6XZD - chains DP1 and FP1 of the 7 polymer chains in the assembly; structure by electron microscopy, 3.40 A resolution.

== Chain DP1 ==
Protein: Polymerase acidic protein
From: Influenza C virus (strain C/Johannesburg/1/1966)
Notes: EC 3.1.-.-
Reference sequence: Q9IMP5 (PA_INCJH); residue numbers follow UniProt; this construct covers 1-709
Chain sequence (709 residues; row label = number of the first residue in the row):
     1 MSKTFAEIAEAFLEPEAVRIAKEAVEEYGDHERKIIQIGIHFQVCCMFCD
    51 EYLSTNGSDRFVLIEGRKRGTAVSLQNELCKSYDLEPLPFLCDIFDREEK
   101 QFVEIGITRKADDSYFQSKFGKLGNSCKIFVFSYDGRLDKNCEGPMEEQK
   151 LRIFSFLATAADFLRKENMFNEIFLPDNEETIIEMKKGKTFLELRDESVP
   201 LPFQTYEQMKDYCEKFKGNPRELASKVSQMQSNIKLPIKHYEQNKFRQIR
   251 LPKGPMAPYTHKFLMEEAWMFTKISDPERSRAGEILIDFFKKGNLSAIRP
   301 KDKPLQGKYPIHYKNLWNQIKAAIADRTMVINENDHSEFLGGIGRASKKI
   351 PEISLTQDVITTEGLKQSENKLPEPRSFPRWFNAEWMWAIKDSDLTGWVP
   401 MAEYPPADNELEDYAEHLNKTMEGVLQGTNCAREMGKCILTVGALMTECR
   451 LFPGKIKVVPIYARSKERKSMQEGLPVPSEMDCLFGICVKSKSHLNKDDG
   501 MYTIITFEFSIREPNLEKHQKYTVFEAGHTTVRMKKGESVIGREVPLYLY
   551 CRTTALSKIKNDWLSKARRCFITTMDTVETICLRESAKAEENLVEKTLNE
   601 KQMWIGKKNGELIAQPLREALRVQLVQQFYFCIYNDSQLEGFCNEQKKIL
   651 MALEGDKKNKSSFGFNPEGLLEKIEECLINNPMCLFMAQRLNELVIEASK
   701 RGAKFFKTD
Not modelled in the structure: 1-182, 708-709
UniProt features mapped onto this chain:
  - motif: Arg109 to Gly124 (Nuclear localization signal 1 (NLS1)), Lys166 to Ser228 (Nuclear localization signal 2 (NLS2))
  - binding site (Mn(2+)): His41, Glu65, Asp93, Glu104, Ile105

== Chain FP1 ==
Protein: Polymerase basic protein 2
From: Influenza C virus (strain C/Johannesburg/1/1966)
Reference sequence: Q9IMP3 (PB2_INCJH); residues 1-774 here = UniProt positions 1-774
Chain sequence (774 residues; row label = number of the first residue in the row):
     1 MSLLLTIAKEYKRLCQDAKAAQMMTVGTVSNYTTFKKWTTSRKEKNPSLR
    51 MRWAMSSKFPIIANKRMLEEAQIPKEHNNVALWEDTEDVSKRDHVLASAS
   101 CINYWNFCGPCVNNSEVIKEVYKSRFGRLERRKEIMWKELRFTLVDRQRR
   151 RVDTQPVEQRLRTGEIKDLQMWTLFEDEAPLASKFILDNYGLVKEMRSKF
   201 ANKPLNKEVVAHMLEKQFNPESRFLPVFGAIRPERMELIHALGGETWIQE
   251 ANTAGISNVDQRKNDIRAVCRKVCLAANASIMNAKSKLVEYIKSTSMRIG
   301 ETERKLEELILETDDVSPEVTLCKSALGGQLGKTLSFGPMLLKKISGSGV
   351 KVKDTVYIQGVRAVQFEYWSEQEEFYGEYKSATALFSRKERSLEWITIGG
   401 GINEDRKRLLAMCMIFCRDGDYFKDAPATITMADLSTKLGREIPYQYVMM
   451 NWIQKSEDNLEALLYSRGIVETNPGKMGSSMGIDGSKRAIKSLRAVTIQS
   501 GKIDMPESKEKIHLELSDNLEAFDSSGRIVATILDLPSDKKVTFQDVSFQ
   551 HPDLAVLRDEKTAITKGYEALIKRLGTGDNDIPSLIAKKDYLSLYNLPEV
   601 KLMAPLIRPNRKGVYSRVARKLVSTQVTTGHYSLHELIKVLPFTYFAPKQ
   651 GMFEGRLFFSNDSFVEPGVNNNVFSWSKADSSKIYCHGIAIRVPLVVGDE
   701 HMDTSLALLEGFSVCENDPRAPMVTRQDLIDVGFGQKVRLFVGQGSVRTF
   751 KRTASQRAASSDVNKNVKKIKMSN
Not modelled in the structure: 1-57, 84-94, 147-232, 754-774

== Interface between chain DP1 and chain FP1 ==
Contacting residue pairs - 53 pairs, chain DP1 then chain FP1:
  Ser275(DP1) - Met723(FP1)
  Ser275(DP1) - Phe741(FP1)
  Asp276(DP1) - Met723(FP1)
  Asp276(DP1) - Arg739(FP1)  salt bridge
  Pro277(DP1) - Val747(FP1)  hydrophobic
  Glu278(DP1) - Pro719(FP1)
  Glu278(DP1) - Arg739(FP1)  salt bridge
  Asp408(DP1) - Arg132(FP1)  salt bridge
  Asp408(DP1) - Trp137(FP1)  hydrogen bond
  Asn409(DP1) - Trp137(FP1)
  Asn409(DP1) - Gln249(FP1)  hydrogen bond
  Glu410(DP1) - Glu139(FP1)
  Glu410(DP1) - Leu140(FP1)  hydrogen bond (side chain-backbone)
  Glu410(DP1) - Gln249(FP1)
  Leu411(DP1) - Leu140(FP1)  hydrophobic
  Leu411(DP1) - Gln249(FP1)
  Lys466(DP1) - Gln744(FP1)
  Ser470(DP1) - Glu654(FP1)
  Met471(DP1) - Met652(FP1)  hydrophobic
  Gln472(DP1) - Arg611(FP1)
  Gln472(DP1) - Met652(FP1)
  Glu473(DP1) - Arg611(FP1)
  Glu473(DP1) - Tyr615(FP1)  hydrogen bond
  Glu473(DP1) - Phe658(FP1)
  Leu475(DP1) - Arg608(FP1)
  Leu475(DP1) - Phe658(FP1)  hydrophobic
  Leu475(DP1) - Asp662(FP1)
  Pro476(DP1) - Arg656(FP1)  hydrogen bond (backbone-side chain)
  Pro476(DP1) - Phe658(FP1)
  Val477(DP1) - Glu654(FP1)
  Pro478(DP1) - Arg656(FP1)
  Glu480(DP1) - Phe741(FP1)
  Glu480(DP1) - Gly743(FP1)
  Glu480(DP1) - Gln744(FP1)
  Glu480(DP1) - Gly745(FP1)  hydrogen bond (side chain-backbone)
  Glu538(DP1) - Arg611(FP1)  salt bridge
  Glu538(DP1) - Gly651(FP1)
  Glu538(DP1) - Met652(FP1)  hydrogen bond (side chain-backbone)
  Leu583(DP1) - Thr246(FP1)
  Leu583(DP1) - Trp247(FP1)
  Ser586(DP1) - Phe142(FP1)
  Ala587(DP1) - Thr143(FP1)
  Ala587(DP1) - Leu144(FP1)
  Ala587(DP1) - Thr246(FP1)
  Glu590(DP1) - Phe142(FP1)
  Glu591(DP1) - Phe142(FP1)
  Glu591(DP1) - Lys540(FP1)  salt bridge
  Asn592(DP1) - Phe142(FP1)
  Asn592(DP1) - Lys540(FP1)  hydrogen bond (backbone-side chain)
  Lys658(DP1) - Asp484(FP1)  salt bridge
  Asn659(DP1) - Tyr465(FP1)  hydrogen bond
  Asn659(DP1) - Ile483(FP1)
  Lys660(DP1) - Ser486(FP1)
Other interface residues (no listed pair), chain DP1 (34 interface residues in all): Ile274, Glu412, Leu451, Ser539, Lys588, Leu593
Other interface residues (no listed pair), chain FP1 (40 interface residues in all): Lys58, Lys138, Ala241, Lys380, Glu404, Lys491, Glu666, Val724

== Summary ==
34 residues of chain DP1 and 40 residues of chain FP1 are in contact, with 9 hydrogen bonds and 6 salt
bridges. Polar pairs include Asp276(DP1)-Arg739(FP1), Glu278(DP1)-Arg739(FP1) and Asp408(DP1)-Arg132(FP1).
UniProt lists 5 Mn2+-binding residues on chain DP1.
Chain DP1 is Polymerase acidic protein and chain FP1 is Polymerase basic protein 2, both from Influenza C
virus (strain C/Johannesburg/1/1966); the structure, Influenza C virus polymerase complex without chicken
ANP32A - Subclass 2, was determined by electron microscopy (same publication as 6XZG, 6XZP, 6XZQ, 6XZR and
6Y0C).
